3HKB - chains C and E of the 5 polymer chains in the assembly; structure by X-ray diffraction, 3.65 A resolution.

[Chain C]
Molecule: Tubulin alpha chain
Source organism: Ovis aries
Sequence (451 residues; numbered 1 to 451; the number before each row is that of its first residue):
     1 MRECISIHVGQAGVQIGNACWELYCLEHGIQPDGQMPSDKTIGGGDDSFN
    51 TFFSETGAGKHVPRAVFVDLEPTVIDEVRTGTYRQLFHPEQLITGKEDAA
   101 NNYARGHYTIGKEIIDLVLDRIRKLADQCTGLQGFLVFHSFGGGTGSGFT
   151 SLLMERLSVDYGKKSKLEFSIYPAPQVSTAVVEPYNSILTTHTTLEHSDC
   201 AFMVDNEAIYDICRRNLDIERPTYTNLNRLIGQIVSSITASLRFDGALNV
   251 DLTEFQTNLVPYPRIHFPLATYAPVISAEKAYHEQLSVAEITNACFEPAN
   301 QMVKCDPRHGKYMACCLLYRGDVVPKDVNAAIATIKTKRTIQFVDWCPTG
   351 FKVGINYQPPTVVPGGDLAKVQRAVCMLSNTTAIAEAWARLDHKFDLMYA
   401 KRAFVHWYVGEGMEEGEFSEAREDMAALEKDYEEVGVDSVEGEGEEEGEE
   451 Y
Not modelled in the structure: 1, 38-46, 439-451

[Chain E]
Molecule: Stathmin-4
Source organism: Rattus norvegicus
Notes: fragment: RB3 stathmin-like domain
UniProt: P63043 (STMN4_RAT); residues 5-145 here correspond to UniProt positions 49-189 (UniProt number = residue number + 44)
Sequence (142 residues; numbered 4 to 145; the number before each row is that of its first residue):
     4 ADMEVIELNKCTSGQSFEVILKPPSFDGVPEFNASLPRRRDPSLEEIQKK
    54 LEAAEERRKYQEAELLKHLAEKREHEREVIQKAIEENNNFIKMAKEKLAQ
   104 KMESNKENREAHLAAMLERLQEKDKHAEEVRKNKELKEEASR
Not modelled in the structure: 31-44, 142-145
Differences from the reference sequence: expression tag (4)
UniProt features mapped onto this chain:
  - modified residue: Ser46 (Phosphoserine)

[Interface between chain C and chain E]
Residue-residue contacts - 20 pairs, chain C then chain E:
  His107(C) with Lys104(E)
  Tyr108(C) with Lys104(E); Asn108(E)
  Thr109(C) with Arg112(E)
  Lys112(C) with Met105(E)
  Leu152(C) with Met105(E), hydrophobic
  Glu155(C) with Leu101(E); Lys104(E), salt bridge
  Ser158(C) with Ile94(E)
  Val159(C) with Ile94(E)
  Thr193(C) with Lys104(E)
  Glu196(C) with Phe93(E)
  Val409(C) with His115(E)
  Gly410(C) with His115(E)
  Glu411(C) with Asn108(E), hydrogen bond (backbone-side chain); Arg112(E), salt bridge
  Gly412(C) with Asn108(E), hydrogen bond (backbone-side chain); Arg112(E)
  Met413(C) with Asn108(E)
  Glu417(C) with Lys104(E), salt bridge
Also at the interface, not in a pair above, chain C (22 interface residues in all): Tyr103, Arg156, Gly162, Lys163, His197, Glu414
Also at the interface, not in a pair above, chain E (12 interface residues in all): Asn90, Ala97, Lys98, Asn111

[In short]
The interface between chain C and chain E involves 22 residues on one side and 12 on the other, with 2
hydrogen bonds and 3 salt bridges. Among the polar pairs are Glu155(C)-Lys104(E), Glu411(C)-Arg112(E) and
Glu417(C)-Lys104(E).
Chain C is Tubulin alpha chain (Ovis aries) and chain E is Stathmin-4 (Rattus norvegicus); the structure,
Tubulin: RB3 Stathmin-like domain complex, was determined by X-ray diffraction together with 3HKC, 3HKD and
3HKE from the same study.
